PDB entry 8DSV | X-ray diffraction, 2.50 A resolution | chains A and B

[Chain A (and B)]
Molecule: FAD-dependent oxidoreductase
Organism: Pseudomonas putida
Notes: chain B of this document is another copy of the same molecule, construct and numbering; everything in this record applies to it too
Reference sequence: A0A7H5R8G3 (A0A7H5R8G3_PSEPU); numbering as in UniProt (aligned over 51-482)
Amino-acid sequence (432 residues; numbered 51 to 482; the number before each row is that of its first residue):
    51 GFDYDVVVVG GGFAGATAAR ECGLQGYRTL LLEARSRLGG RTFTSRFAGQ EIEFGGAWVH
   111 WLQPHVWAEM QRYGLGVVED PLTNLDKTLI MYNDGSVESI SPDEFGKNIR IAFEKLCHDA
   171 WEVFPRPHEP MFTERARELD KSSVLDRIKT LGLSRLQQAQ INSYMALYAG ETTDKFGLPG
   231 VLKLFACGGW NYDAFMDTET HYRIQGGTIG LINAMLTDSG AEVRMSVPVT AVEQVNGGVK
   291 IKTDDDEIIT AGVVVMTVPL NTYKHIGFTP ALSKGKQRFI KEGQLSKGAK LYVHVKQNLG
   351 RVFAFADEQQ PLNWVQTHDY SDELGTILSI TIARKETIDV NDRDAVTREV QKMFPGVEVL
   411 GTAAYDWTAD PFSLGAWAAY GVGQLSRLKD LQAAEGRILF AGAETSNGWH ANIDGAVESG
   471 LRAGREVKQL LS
Ligand contacts: dihydroflavine-adenine dinucleotide (FDA): Val-59, Gly-60, Gly-61, Gly-62, Phe-63, Ala-64, Gly-65, Leu-82, Glu-83, Ala-84, Arg-85, Gly-89, Gly-90, Arg-91, Thr-92, Phe-104, Gly-105, Gly-106, Ala-107, Trp-108, Glu-249, Val-277, Pro-278, Val-279, Thr-307, Val-308, Pro-309, Thr-312, Ile-316, Trp-417, Phe-422, Ala-426, Trp-427, Gly-452, Ala-453, Ala-461, Asn-462, Ile-463, Ala-466
From the paper describing this entry:
  - mutagenesis - D130S, H368R: increased catalytic activity

[Interface between chain A and chain B]
Pairs across the interface - 68 pairs, chain A then chain B:
  Arg-70(A) / Arg-122(B)
  Glu-71(A) / Arg-122(B)  salt bridge
  Leu-74(A) / Leu-74(B)
  Leu-74(A) / Gln-75(B)
  Gln-75(A) / Leu-74(B)
  Gln-75(A) / Asp-268(B)  hydrogen bond
  Trp-111(A) / Pro-114(B)
  Trp-111(A) / Pro-175(B)
  Trp-111(A) / Pro-177(B)
  Trp-111(A) / His-178(B)
  Trp-111(A) / Trp-240(B)  hydrophobic
  Leu-112(A) / Cys-237(B)
  Pro-114(A) / Trp-111(B)
  Pro-114(A) / Pro-114(B)
  Pro-114(A) / Trp-117(B)
  His-115(A) / Trp-117(B)
  Trp-117(A) / Pro-114(B)
  Trp-117(A) / His-178(B)
  Ala-118(A) / Ala-118(B)  hydrophobic
  Gln-121(A) / Glu-468(B)
  Gln-121(A) / Leu-471(B)
  Gln-121(A) / Arg-472(B)
  Gln-121(A) / Arg-475(B)  hydrogen bond
  Arg-122(A) / Arg-70(B)
  Arg-122(A) / Glu-71(B)  salt bridge
  Arg-122(A) / Arg-122(B)
  Arg-122(A) / Leu-471(B)
  Arg-122(A) / Arg-475(B)  hydrogen bond (backbone-side chain)
  Tyr-123(A) / Arg-475(B)
  Gly-124(A) / Arg-475(B)
  Val-127(A) / Arg-176(B)
  Glu-129(A) / Arg-176(B)  salt bridge
  Trp-171(A) / Asp-243(B)
  Trp-171(A) / Ala-244(B)
  Trp-171(A) / Asp-247(B)
  Pro-175(A) / Trp-111(B)
  Pro-175(A) / Tyr-252(B)
  Arg-176(A) / Trp-111(B)
  Arg-176(A) / Val-127(B)
  Arg-176(A) / Glu-129(B)  salt bridge
  Arg-176(A) / Tyr-252(B)
  Pro-177(A) / Trp-111(B)
  His-178(A) / Trp-111(B)
  His-178(A) / Trp-117(B)
  Glu-179(A) / Val-127(B)
  Cys-237(A) / Leu-112(B)
  Gly-239(A) / Asn-241(B)
  Gly-239(A) / Ala-244(B)
  Trp-240(A) / His-110(B)
  Trp-240(A) / Trp-111(B)  hydrophobic
  Trp-240(A) / Asp-247(B)
  Asn-241(A) / Asn-241(B)
  Asp-243(A) / Trp-171(B)
  Ala-244(A) / Gly-239(B)
  Asp-247(A) / Trp-171(B)
  Asp-247(A) / Trp-240(B)
  Tyr-252(A) / Pro-175(B)
  Tyr-252(A) / Arg-176(B)
  Asp-268(A) / Gln-75(B)  hydrogen bond
  Asp-268(A) / Lys-478(B)  salt bridge
  Glu-468(A) / Gln-121(B)
  Leu-471(A) / Arg-122(B)
  Arg-472(A) / Gln-121(B)
  Arg-475(A) / Gln-121(B)  hydrogen bond (side chain-backbone)
  Arg-475(A) / Arg-122(B)  hydrogen bond (side chain-backbone)
  Arg-475(A) / Tyr-123(B)
  Arg-475(A) / Gly-124(B)
  Lys-478(A) / Asp-268(B)  salt bridge
Also at the interface, not in a pair above, chain A (39 interface residues in all): His-110, Glu-119, Phe-182
Also at the interface, not in a pair above, chain B (38 interface residues in all): His-115, Glu-119, Glu-179

[Summary]
39 residues of chain A face 38 of chain B across their interface, with 6 hydrogen bonds and 6 salt bridges.
Polar contacts include Glu-71(A)/Arg-122(B), Glu-129(A)/Arg-176(B) and Asp-268(A)/Lys-478(B). Chain A binds
dihydroflavine-adenine dinucleotide. The paper reports that D130S and H368R of chain A increase catalytic
activity.
Both chains are FAD-dependent oxidoreductase (Pseudomonas putida). Entry 8DSV (The structure of NicA2 in
complex with N-methylmyosmine) was determined by X-ray diffraction together with 8DQ7 and 8DQ8 from the same
study.
